PDB entry 4JI5 | X-ray diffraction, 3.85 A resolution | chains A and T of the 21 polymer chains in the assembly

[Chain A]
Molecule: 16S rRNA
Source organism: Thermus thermophilus
Sequence (1522 nucleotides; row label = number of the first residue in the row; note: 42 numbers in that range are skipped by the numbering (no residue carries them; nothing is unmodelled there); a row labelled like 190A-190L holds insertion residues (190A, then the next letters in order); numbering starts at 0):
     0 UUUGUUGGAGAGUUUGAUCCUGGCUCAGGGUGAACGCUGGCGGCGUGCCU
    50 AAGACAUGCAAGUCGUGCGGG
    73 CCGCGGGGUUUU
    88 ACUCCG
    95 UGGUC
   101 AGCGGCGGACGGGUGAGUAACGCGUGGGU
  129A G
   130 ACCUACCCGGAAGAGGGGGACAACCCGGGGAAACUCGGGCUAAUCCCCCA
   180 UGUGGACCCGC
190A-190L CCCUUGGGGUGU
   191 GUCCAAAGGGCUUU
   216 GCCCGCUUCCGGAUGGGCCCGCGUCCCAUCAGCUAGUUGGUGGGGUAAUG
   266 GCCCACCAAGGCGACGACGGGUAGCCGGUCUGAGAGGAUGGCCGGCCACA
   316 GGGGCACUGAGACACGGGCCCCACUCCUACGGGAGGCAGCAGUUAGGAAU
   366 CUUCCGCAAUGGGCGCAAGCCUGACGGAGCGACGCCGCUUGGAGGAAGAA
   416 GCCCUUCGGGGUGUAAACUCCUGAA
   442 CCCGGGACGAAACCCCCGACGA
   474 GGGGACUGACGGUACCGGG
   494 GUAAUAGCGCCGGCCAACUCCGUGCCAGCAGCCGCGGUAAUACGGAGGGC
   544 GCGAGCGUUACCCGGAUUCACUGGGCGUAAAGGGCGUGUAGGCGGCCUGG
   594 GGCGUCCCAUGUGAAAGACCACGGCUCAACCGUGGGGGAGCGUGGGAUAC
   644 GCUCAGGCUAGACGGUGGGAGAGGGUGGUGGAAUUCCCGGAGUAGCGGUG
   694 AAAUGCGCAGAUACCGGGAGGAACGCCGAUGGCGAAGGCAGCCACCUGGU
   744 CCACCCGUGACGCUGAGGCGCGAAAGCGUGGGGAGCAAACCGGAUUAGAU
   794 ACCCGGGUAGUCCACGCCCUAAACGAUGCGCGCUAGGUCUCUGGGUCU
   848 CCUGGGGGCCGAAGCUAACGCGUUAAGCGCGCCGCCUGGGGAGUACGGCC
   898 GCAAGGCUGAAACUCAAAGGAAUUGACGGGGGCCCGCACAAGCGGUGGAG
   948 CAUGUGGUUUAAUUCGAAGXAACGCGAAGAACCUUACCAGGCCUUGACAU
   998 GCUAGG
 1003A G
  1004 AACCCGGGUGAAAGCCUGGGGUGCCCC
1030A-1030D GCGA
  1031 GGGGAGCCCUAGCACAGGUGCUGCAUGGCCGUCGUCAGCUCGUGCCGUGA
  1081 GGUGUUGGGUUAAGUCCCGCAACGAGCGCAACCCCCGCCGUUAGUUGCCA
  1131 GCGGUUCGGCCGGGCACUCUAACGGGACUGCCCGCGAAA
  1171 GCGGGAGGAAGGAGGGGACGACGUCUGGUCAGCAUGGCCCUUACGGCCUG
  1221 GGCGACACACGUGCUACAAUGCCCACUACAAAGCGAUGCCACCCGGCAAC
  1271 GGGGAGCUAAUCGCAAAAAGGUGGGCCCAGUUCGGAUUGGGGUCUGCAAC
  1321 CCGACCCCAUGAAGCCGGAAUCGCUAGUAAUCGCGGAUCAG
 1361A C
  1362 CAUGCCGCGGUGAAUACGUUCCCGGGCCUUGUACACACXGCCXGUXACGC
  1412 CAUGGGAGCGGGCUCUACCCGAAGUCGCCGGG
  1446 AGCCUACGGG
  1459 CAGGCGCCGAGGGUAGGGCCCGUGACUGGGGCGAAGUCGUAACAAGGUAG
  1509 CUGUACCGGAAGGUGCGGCUGGAUCCACUCCUUUCU
Disordered / not traced: 0-2, 1534-1538
Differences from the reference sequence: conflict C1534 (A2157 in M26923.1), A1535 (C2158 in M26923.1)
Modified positions: PSU (pseudouridine-5'-monophosphate) at position 516, 7MG (7N-methyl-8-hydroguanosine-5'-monophosphate) at position 527, M2G (N2-dimethylguanosine-5'-monophosphate) at position 966, 5MC (5-methylcytidine-5'-monophosphate) at position 967, 2MG (2N-methylguanosine-5'-monophosphate) at position 1207, 5MC (5-methylcytidine-5'-monophosphate) at position 1400, 4OC (4n,o2'-methylcytidine-5'-monophosphate) at position 1402, 5MC (5-methylcytidine-5'-monophosphate) at position 1404, 5MC (5-methylcytidine-5'-monophosphate) at position 1407, UR3 (3-methyluridine-5'-monophoshate) at position 1498, MA6 (6N-dimethyladenosine-5'-monophoshate) at position 1518, MA6 (6N-dimethyladenosine-5'-monophoshate) at position 1519, PSU (pseudouridine-5'-monophosphate) at position 1540, PSU (pseudouridine-5'-monophosphate) at position 1541
Ion coordination: Mg2+ site 1: G3 (shared with 1 residue of chain D); Mg2+ site 2: U12, G22; Mg2+ site 3 near G21 (its only coordinating residue here); Mg2+ site 4: A59, C386; Mg2+ site 5: G61, U62; Mg2+ site 6: G69, G70, U98; Mg2+ site 7: G117, G289; Mg2+ site 8: G124, U125, G236; Mg2+ site 9 near U129 (its only coordinating residue here); Mg2+ site 10 near G157 (its only coordinating residue here); Mg2+ site 11 near G167 (its only coordinating residue here); Mg2+ site 12: C174, C175; 69 more Mg2+ sites not listed
From the paper describing this entry:
  - contacts within the chain: G1410/C1490
  - mutagenesis - C1490U: increased growth

[Chain T]
Protein: Ribosomal protein S20
Source organism: Thermus thermophilus
Reference sequence: P80380 (RS20_THET8); residue numbers follow UniProt; this construct covers 1-106
Chain sequence (106 residues; row label = number of the first residue in the row):
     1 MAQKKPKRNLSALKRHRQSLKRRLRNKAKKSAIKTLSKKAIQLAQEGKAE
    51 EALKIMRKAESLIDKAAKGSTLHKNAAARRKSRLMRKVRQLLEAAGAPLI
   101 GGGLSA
Disordered / not traced: 1-7

[Chain A / chain T interface]
Pairs across the interface - 93 pairs, chain A then chain T:
  G61(A) with Leu-10(T), phosphate contact
  G102(A) with Arg-17(T), salt bridge to the phosphate
  C103(A) with Lys-14(T), salt bridge to the phosphate; Arg-17(T), salt bridge to the phosphate; Lys-21(T), hydrogen bond to the phosphate
  G104(A) with Lys-14(T), hydrogen bond to the base; Gln-18(T), hydrogen bond to the phosphate; Lys-21(T), salt bridge to the phosphate
  G105(A) with Arg-22(T), salt bridge to the phosphate
  C106(A) with Arg-15(T), base contact
  G107(A) with Arg-15(T), hydrogen bond to the base
  G108(A) with Arg-15(T), base contact
  C132(A) with Lys-74(T), hydrogen bond to the phosphate; Asn-75(T), phosphate contact
  U133(A) with Lys-74(T), salt bridge to the phosphate
  C150(A) with Lys-21(T), base contact
  C175(A) with Arg-25(T), sugar contact
  C176(A) with Lys-29(T), salt bridge to the phosphate
  C177(A) with Lys-65(T), salt bridge to the phosphate; Lys-68(T), salt bridge to the phosphate
  C178(A) with Lys-65(T), salt bridge to the phosphate
  A185(A) with Glu-60(T), base contact; Ala-78(T), sugar contact; Lys-81(T), hydrogen bond to the base
  C186(A) with Ala-78(T), phosphate contact; Lys-81(T), sugar contact; Ser-82(T), hydrogen bond to the sugar; Met-85(T), hydrogen bond to the sugar
  C187(A) with Ser-82(T), hydrogen bond to the phosphate; Met-85(T), sugar contact; Arg-86(T), sugar contact; Arg-89(T), hydrogen bond to the sugar; Leu-104(T), sugar contact; Ser-105(T), hydrogen bond to the base
  C188(A) with Arg-89(T), sugar contact; Ser-105(T), base contact
  U190L(A) with Ser-105(T), hydrogen bond to the base; Ala-106(T), hydrogen bond to the base
  G191(A) with Met-85(T), base contact; Gly-101(T), hydrogen bond to the sugar; Gly-102(T), hydrogen bond to the sugar; Gly-103(T), hydrogen bond to the base; Leu-104(T), sugar contact; Ser-105(T), hydrogen bond to the base
  U192(A) with Arg-57(T), sugar contact; Glu-60(T), hydrogen bond to the sugar; Gly-102(T), sugar contact; Gly-103(T), sugar contact
  C193(A) with Glu-60(T), sugar contact; Ser-61(T), hydrogen bond to the phosphate; Asp-64(T), hydrogen bond to the sugar
  C194(A) with Ser-61(T), hydrogen bond to the phosphate; Asp-64(T), sugar contact; Lys-65(T), phosphate contact; Lys-68(T), phosphate contact
  A195(A) with Lys-65(T), salt bridge to the phosphate; Lys-68(T), salt bridge to the phosphate
  A196(A) with Lys-68(T), salt bridge to the phosphate
  G258(A) with Lys-87(T), hydrogen bond to the phosphate
  G259(A) with Arg-83(T), salt bridge to the phosphate; Lys-87(T), salt bridge to the phosphate
  G260(A) with Arg-83(T), salt bridge to the phosphate
  U261(A) with Arg-79(T), salt bridge to the phosphate; Arg-83(T), base contact
  A262(A) with Lys-74(T), sugar contact; Asn-75(T), hydrogen bond to the sugar; Arg-79(T), salt bridge to the phosphate
  A263(A) with Arg-79(T), salt bridge to the phosphate
  C322(A) with Arg-23(T), sugar contact
  U323(A) with Ser-19(T), hydrogen bond to the sugar; Arg-22(T), hydrogen bond to the phosphate; Arg-23(T), sugar contact; Asn-26(T), hydrogen bond to the phosphate
  G324(A) with Arg-22(T), salt bridge to the phosphate; Asn-26(T), hydrogen bond to the phosphate; Ser-70(T), phosphate contact
  A325(A) with Ser-70(T), hydrogen bond to the phosphate
  G332(A) with His-16(T), sugar contact
  G333(A) with His-16(T), hydrogen bond to the sugar
  G1438(A) with Lys-34(T), phosphate contact
  C1439(A) with Lys-38(T), salt bridge to the phosphate
  G1453(A) with Leu-36(T), sugar contact; Lys-39(T), hydrogen bond to the phosphate
  G1454(A) with Thr-35(T), phosphate contact; Lys-39(T), salt bridge to the phosphate
  G1455(A) with Ala-28(T), phosphate contact; Ser-31(T), hydrogen bond to the phosphate; Ala-32(T), hydrogen bond to the phosphate; Thr-35(T), hydrogen bond to the phosphate
  C1459(A) with Lys-27(T), phosphate contact; Ala-28(T), phosphate contact; Ser-31(T), hydrogen bond to the phosphate
  A1460(A) with Lys-27(T), salt bridge to the phosphate
Also at the interface, not in a pair above, chain A (49 interface residues in all): C174, U223, U1436, C1437
Also at the interface, not in a pair above, chain T (50 interface residues in all): Ala-12, Leu-24, Ala-76, Arg-80

[In short]
49 residues of chain A and 50 residues of chain T are in contact, with 34 hydrogen bonds and 23 salt bridges.
Among the polar pairs are G104(A)/Lys-14(T), G107(A)/Arg-15(T) and A185(A)/Lys-81(T). From the paper: C1490U
of chain A increases growth; contacts within the chain involving C1490(A) and G1410(A).
Here chain A is 16S rRNA and chain T is Ribosomal protein S20, both from Thermus thermophilus. Entry 4JI5
(Crystal Structure of 30S ribosomal subunit from Thermus thermophilus) was determined by X-ray diffraction,
deposited together with 4JI0, 4JI1, 4JI2, 4JI3, 4JI4, 4JI6, 4JI7 and 4JI8.
